9G28 - chains 4 and K of the 14 polymer chains in the assembly; structure by electron microscopy, 3.18 A resolution.

[Chain 4]
Molecule: snR30
Organism: Saccharomyces cerevisiae
Sequence (609 nucleotides; each row starts with the number of its first residue):
     1 AACCAUAGUCUCGUGCUAGUUCGGUACUAUACAGGGAAGGGAAGUCACUC
    51 GCAUACGUGUGUGUGCAUUUCUUGCUAUUGCUGCUUAGCUUCUCUAAAAC
   101 ACUGGGCUAGCGUUUUUCAACGCUCGAGAGGCAGAGUCUCAAGGAGCCUC
   151 CAAUGGGCCUCACGUAUUCAUCUAGAUGGCGCUUCGGACAACGGCAUCAC
   201 AUAAGAGAUGCAGCUCCUGACUUCUCCUCUGAUCUUCGUGAUCAGAGUUU
   251 UGAGUCGUCAGACUACGAGCAGUUUCUCUUAGUCGUUGCAUCGGGUGCUG
   301 UUGCCUUAACGAUGUGUAUAUGGGGUUCGGGGGCUGUUGCCAUGAUAUAU
   351 AUGGAUGAGACAGAAGUGGCCCCGUUGACGAGUUUAACUUAGAUUAAGUA
   401 GGACGCAUGAUCUUGAGCUCUUUUCCUAUACUUUGUCCUAUGGCCAGCUU
   451 UCUCCUUAUUACGAAGAGAUUGCGGGAUGUGGGUGCAGAGUGGGAAAAUC
   501 UGAGUUCGGUCAUCUUUGUUGUUCGUCCUACCGCAGUAUAUUCCUAAACA
   551 CUAUGAAAUGACCCUAGUUGGUCCAUGAUCAUUUGGGUAAAACCAUACUG
   601 CAGACAUCU
Disordered / not traced: 1-4, 14-116, 152-328, 383-386, 403-526

[Chain K]
Protein: rRNA-processing protein UTP23
Organism: Saccharomyces cerevisiae
UniProt: Q12339 (UTP23_YEAST); residue numbers follow UniProt; this construct covers 1-254
Amino-acid sequence (254 residues; each row starts with the number of its first residue):
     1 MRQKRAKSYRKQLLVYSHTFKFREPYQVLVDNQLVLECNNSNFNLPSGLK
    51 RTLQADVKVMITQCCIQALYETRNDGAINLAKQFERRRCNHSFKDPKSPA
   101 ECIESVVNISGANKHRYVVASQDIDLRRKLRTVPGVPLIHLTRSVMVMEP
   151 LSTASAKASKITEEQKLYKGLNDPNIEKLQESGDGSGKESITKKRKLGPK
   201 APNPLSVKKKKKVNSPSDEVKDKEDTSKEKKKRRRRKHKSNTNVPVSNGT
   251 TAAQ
Disordered / not traced: 1-199, 212-254
Curated features (UniProtKB/Swiss-Prot):
  - modified residue: Ser-182 (Phosphoserine)

[Interface between chain 4 and chain K]
Residue-residue contacts (12; chain 4 residue first):
  A538(4) with Leu-205(K), sugar contact
  U539(4) with Asn-203(K), hydrogen bond to the sugar; Leu-205(K), sugar contact; Ser-206(K), hydrogen bond to the sugar
  A540(4) with Asn-203(K), hydrogen bond to the sugar; Leu-205(K), sugar contact
  U596(4) with Ser-206(K), base contact; Val-207(K), sugar contact; Lys-208(K), hydrogen bond to the sugar
  A597(4) with Lys-208(K), sugar contact; Lys-209(K), sugar contact
  C598(4) with Lys-211(K), hydrogen bond to the phosphate
Interface residues without a listed pair, chain 4 (7 interface residues in all): A595
Interface residues without a listed pair, chain K (8 interface residues in all): Lys-210

[Summary]
7 residues of chain 4 face 8 of chain K across their interface; the contacts include 5 hydrogen bonds. Polar
contacts include U539(4)/Asn-203(K), U539(4)/Ser-206(K) and A540(4)/Asn-203(K).
Here chain 4 is snR30 and chain K is rRNA-processing protein UTP23, both from Saccharomyces cerevisiae. Entry
9G28 (snR30 snoRNP - State 2 - Utp23-Krr1-deltaC3) was determined by electron microscopy together with 9G25
from the same study.
